3UEC - chains A and B; structure by X-ray diffraction, 2.18 A resolution.

# Chain A
Protein: Baculoviral IAP repeat-containing protein 5
From: Homo sapiens
Notes: engineered mutation(s): E129K
UniProt: O15392 (BIRC5_HUMAN); residue numbers follow UniProt; this construct covers 1-142
Amino-acid sequence (146 residues; each row starts with the number of its first residue; numbers below 1 keep their minus sign (Gly-3 is residue -3)):
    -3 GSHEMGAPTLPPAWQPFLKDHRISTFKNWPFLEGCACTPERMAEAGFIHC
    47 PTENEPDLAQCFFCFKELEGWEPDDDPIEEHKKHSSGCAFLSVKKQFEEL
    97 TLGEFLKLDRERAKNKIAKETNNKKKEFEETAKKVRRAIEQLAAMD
Disordered / not traced: -3 to 4
Differences from the reference sequence: expression tag (-3 to 0)
Swiss-Prot annotation at these positions:
  - binding site (Zn(2+)): Cys57, Cys60, His77, Cys84
  - site: Glu126 (Interaction with FBXL7)
  - modified residue: Ser20 (Phosphoserine), Lys23 (N6-acetyllysine), Thr34 (Phosphothreonine), Thr48 (Phosphothreonine), Lys90 (N6-acetyllysine), Lys110 (N6-acetyllysine), Lys112 (N6-acetyllysine), Lys115 (N6-acetyllysine), Thr117 (Phosphothreonine), Lys121 (N6-acetyllysine), Lys129 (N6-acetyllysine)
Reported in the primary citation:
  - specificity-determining residues: Glu65
  - mutagenesis - K62A, E65A, D70A/D71A, H80A: decreased localization

# Chain B
Protein: N-terminal fragment of histone H3
Amino-acid sequence (4 residues; row label = number of the first residue in the row):
     1 ARTK
Modified residues: Thr3 (phosphothreonine; TPO)
Reported in the primary citation:
  - post-translational modification sites: Thr3

# Interface between chain A and chain B
Contacting residue pairs - 17 pairs, chain A then chain B:
  Glu51(A) - Lys4(B)
  Leu54(A) - Lys4(B)
  Lys62(A) - Thr3(B)
  Glu63(A) - Thr3(B)
  Glu63(A) - Lys4(B)  salt bridge
  Leu64(A) - Arg2(B)
  Leu64(A) - Thr3(B)
  Glu65(A) - Ala1(B)
  Glu65(A) - Arg2(B)  salt bridge
  Glu65(A) - Lys4(B)
  Gly66(A) - Ala1(B)
  Trp67(A) - Ala1(B)  hydrophobic
  Asp71(A) - Ala1(B)  hydrogen bond (side chain-backbone)
  Glu76(A) - Ala1(B)  hydrogen bond (side chain-backbone)
  His80(A) - Ala1(B)  hydrogen bond (side chain-backbone)
  His80(A) - Arg2(B)
  His80(A) - Thr3(B)
From the paper, about this interface:
  - pairs named by the authors: Glu51(A)-Lys4(B) (hydrophobic contact), Lys62(A)-Thr3(B) (hydrogen bond), Glu63(A)-Lys4(B) (hydrophobic contact), Leu64(A)-Ala1(B) (hydrophobic contact), Glu65(A)-Arg2(B) (hydrogen bond), Trp67(A)-Ala1(B) (hydrophobic contact), Asp71(A)-Ala1(B) (hydrogen bond), Glu76(A)-Ala1(B) (hydrogen bond), His80(A)-Ala1(B) (hydrogen bond), His80(A)-Thr3(B) (hydrogen bond)
  - hot spots on chain A (mutagenesis) - K62A, E65A, H80A: abolished binding to N-terminal fragment of histone H3 (chain B)
  - hot spots on chain A (mutagenesis) - K62A (Kd = 31 +/- 2 uM): unchanged binding to unphosphorylated peptide

# In short
The interface between chain A and chain B involves 11 residues on one side and 4 on the other; the contacts
include 3 hydrogen bonds and 2 salt bridges. Polar pairs include Glu63(A)-Lys4(B), Glu65(A)-Arg2(B) and
Asp71(A)-Ala1(B). The authors report hydrophobic contacts between Glu51(A) and Lys4(B), Glu63(A) and Lys4(B)
and Leu64(A) and Ala1(B) among others; hydrogen bonds between Lys62(A) and Thr3(B), Glu65(A) and Arg2(B) and
Asp71(A) and Ala1(B) among others. The paper reports that K62A, E65A and D70A/D71A of chain A, among others,
reduce localization; the specificity determinant Glu65(A).
Chain A is Baculoviral IAP repeat-containing protein 5 (Homo sapiens) and chain B is N-terminal fragment of
histone H3; the structure, Crystal structure of human Survivin bound to histone H3 phosphorylated on
threonine-3, was determined by X-ray diffraction, deposited together with 3UED, 3UEE and 3UEF.
